8H67 - chains B and I of the 15 polymer chains in the assembly; structure by electron microscopy, 3.80 A resolution.

# Chain B
Molecule: Crispr RNA
Sequence (71 nucleotides; row label = number of the first residue in the row):
     1 UGAGCACUUU AUCACCGUGU CCCCAAUCUG GAUAUUUUGU GUGUGUCCAA ACCAUUGAUG
    61 CCGUAAGGCG U
Not modelled in the structure: 39-71

# Chain I
Name: CRISPR associated protein Cas7
From: Synechocystis sp. PCC 6714
UniProt: A0A068N458 (A0A068N458_SYNY4); numbering as in UniProt (aligned over 1-301)
Chain sequence (301 residues; each row starts with the number of its first residue):
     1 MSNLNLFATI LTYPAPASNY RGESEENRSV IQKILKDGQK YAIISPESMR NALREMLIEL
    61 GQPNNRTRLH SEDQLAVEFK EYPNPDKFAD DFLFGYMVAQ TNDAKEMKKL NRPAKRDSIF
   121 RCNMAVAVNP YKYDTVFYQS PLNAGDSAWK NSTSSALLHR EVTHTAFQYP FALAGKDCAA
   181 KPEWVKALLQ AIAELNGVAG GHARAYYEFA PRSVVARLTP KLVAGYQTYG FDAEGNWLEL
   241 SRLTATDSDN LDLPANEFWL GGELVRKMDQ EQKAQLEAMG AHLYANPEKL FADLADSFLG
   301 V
Not modelled in the structure: 1-2

# Interface between chain B and chain I
Contacting residue pairs (26; chain B residue first):
  U27(B) with Met-97(I), sugar contact; Arg-116(I), hydrogen bond to the sugar
  C28(B) with Tyr-96(I), sugar contact; Arg-116(I), salt bridge to the phosphate
  U29(B) with Arg-54(I), salt bridge to the phosphate
  G30(B) with Tyr-20(I), sugar contact; Arg-21(I), hydrogen bond to the base; Glu-23(I), hydrogen bond to the base; Ser-45(I), base contact; Glu-47(I), base contact; Asn-51(I), sugar contact; Arg-68(I), hydrogen bond to the phosphate; Leu-75(I), sugar contact
  G31(B) with Tyr-20(I), hydrogen bond to the phosphate; Glu-23(I), base contact; Ala-199(I), phosphate contact; Gly-200(I), hydrogen bond to the phosphate
  A32(B) with Gly-201(I), phosphate contact
  U33(B) with Arg-204(I), salt bridge to the phosphate
  A34(B) with Tyr-138(I), hydrogen bond to the base; Gln-139(I), base contact; Ser-140(I), hydrogen bond to the base; Pro-141(I), sugar contact; Arg-204(I), salt bridge to the phosphate
  U35(B) with Phe-137(I), base contact; Gln-139(I), phosphate contact
Also at the interface, not in a pair above, chain I (26 interface residues in all): Ser-48, Arg-50, Leu-158, His-202, Ala-203

# Summary
9 residues of chain B and 26 residues of chain I are in contact; the contacts include 8 hydrogen bonds and 4
salt bridges. Polar contacts include G30(B)/Arg-21(I), G30(B)/Glu-23(I) and A34(B)/Tyr-138(I).
Chain B is Crispr RNA and chain I is CRISPR associated protein Cas7 (Synechocystis sp. PCC 6714); the
structure, type I-B Cascade bound to a PAM-containing dsDNA target at 3.8 angstrom resolution, was determined
by electron microscopy (same publication as 8IP0).
